PDB entry 7MDP | X-ray diffraction, 1.96 A resolution | chains H and I of the 3 polymer chains in the assembly

# Chain H
Protein: IgG heavy chain
Organism: Homo sapiens
Chain sequence (226 residues; row label = number of the first residue in the row; a row labelled like 82A-82C holds insertion residues (82A, then the next letters in order)):
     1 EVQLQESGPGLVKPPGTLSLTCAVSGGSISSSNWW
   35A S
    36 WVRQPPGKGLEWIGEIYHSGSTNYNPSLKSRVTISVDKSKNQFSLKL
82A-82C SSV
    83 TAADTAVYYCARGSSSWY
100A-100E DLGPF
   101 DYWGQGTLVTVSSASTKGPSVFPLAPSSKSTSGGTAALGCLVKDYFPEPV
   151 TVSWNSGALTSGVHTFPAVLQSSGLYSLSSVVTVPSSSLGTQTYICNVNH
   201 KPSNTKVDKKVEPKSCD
Not modelled in the structure: 216-217
Disulfides: Cys22-Cys92, Cys140-Cys196
Ligand contacts:
  - cacodylic acid (CAD), molecule 1: Trp34, Glu50, Asn58, Ser96
  - cacodylic acid (CAD), molecule 2: Gly42, Lys43, Gly44
  - cacodylic acid (CAD), molecule 3: Lys64, Ser65, Arg66, Val67, Thr68, Ser82A
  - cacodylic acid (CAD), molecule 4: Leu100B, Asp101, Tyr102
  - 2,5,8,11,14,17-hexaoxanonadecan-19-ol (P15), molecule 1: Gln3, Leu4, Gln5, Ala23, Ser25
  - 2,5,8,11,14,17-hexaoxanonadecan-19-ol (P15), molecule 2: Gln39, Val89, Tyr91, Gln105, Gly106, Leu108
  - 2,5,8,11,14,17-hexaoxanonadecan-19-ol (P15), molecule 3: Asn199, Lys201, Lys206

# Chain I
Protein: IgG light chain
Organism: Homo sapiens
Chain sequence (215 residues; each row starts with the number of its first residue; note: 1 number in that range is skipped by the numbering (no residue carries it; nothing is unmodelled there); a row labelled like 27A-27B holds insertion residues (27A, then the next letters in order)):
     2 SVLTQPPS
    11 ASGTPGQRVTISCSGSS
27A-27B SN
    28 IGSNYVYWYQQLPGTAPKLLIYRNNQRPSGVPDRFSGSKSGTSASLAISG
    78 LRSEDEADYYCAAWDERL
95A-95B SG
    96 WVFGGGTKLTVLGQPKAAPSVTLFPPSSEELQANKATLVCLISDFYPGAV
   146 TVAWKADSSPVKAGVETTTPSKQSNNKYAASSYLSLTPEQWKSHRSYSCQ
   196 VTHEGSTVEKTVAPTECS
Not modelled in the structure: 210-213
Disulfides: Cys23-Cys88, Cys135-Cys194
Ligand contacts:
  - cacodylic acid (CAD): Pro8, Asp85, Tyr87, Gly100, Gly101, Thr102, Lys103
  - 2,5,8,11,14,17-hexaoxanonadecan-19-ol (P15), molecule 1: Gln37, Lys45, Leu46, Leu47, Ser56, Gly57, Val58, Pro59, Phe62
  - 2,5,8,11,14,17-hexaoxanonadecan-19-ol (P15), molecule 2: Gln38, Leu39, Pro40, Gly41, Thr42, Asp85

# Interface between chain H and chain I
Residue-residue contacts (62):
  Gln39(H) - Gln38(I)  hydrogen bond
  Gln39(H) - Tyr87(I)  hydrogen bond
  Lys43(H) - Tyr87(I)
  Gly44(H) - Tyr87(I)
  Leu45(H) - Pro44(I)  hydrophobic
  Leu45(H) - Tyr87(I)
  Leu45(H) - Phe98(I)
  Trp47(H) - Gly95B(I)
  Trp47(H) - Trp96(I)
  Trp47(H) - Phe98(I)
  Glu50(H) - Trp96(I)
  Pro61(H) - Leu95(I)
  Tyr91(H) - Gln38(I)  hydrogen bond
  Tyr91(H) - Thr42(I)
  Tyr91(H) - Ala43(I)  hydrophobic
  Tyr100(H) - Tyr49(I)  hydrogen bond
  Asp100A(H) - Tyr34(I)  hydrogen bond
  Asp100A(H) - Tyr49(I)
  Asp100A(H) - Arg50(I)  salt bridge
  Leu100B(H) - Tyr34(I)
  Leu100B(H) - Leu46(I)
  Leu100B(H) - Tyr49(I)
  Gly100C(H) - Tyr34(I)
  Pro100D(H) - Tyr36(I)
  Pro100D(H) - Trp96(I)
  Phe100E(H) - Tyr36(I)  hydrogen bond (backbone-side chain)
  Phe100E(H) - Phe98(I)  hydrophobic
  Trp103(H) - Ala43(I)  hydrophobic
  Trp103(H) - Pro44(I)  hydrogen bond (side chain-backbone)
  Gly104(H) - Ala43(I)
  Phe122(H) - Ser122(I)
  Phe122(H) - Glu124(I)
  Phe122(H) - Glu125(I)
  Pro123(H) - Ser122(I)
  Pro123(H) - Glu124(I)
  Leu124(H) - Phe119(I)  hydrophobic
  Ala125(H) - Phe119(I)
  Lys129(H) - Val207(I)
  Lys129(H) - Ala208(I)
  Ala137(H) - Phe119(I)
  Leu141(H) - Tyr178(I)  hydrophobic
  Lys143(H) - Glu125(I)  salt bridge
  Lys143(H) - Lys130(I)
  Lys143(H) - Thr132(I)
  His164(H) - Ser138(I)
  His164(H) - Gln168(I)
  His164(H) - Ala174(I)
  Phe166(H) - Leu136(I)  hydrophobic
  Phe166(H) - Ile137(I)
  Phe166(H) - Ala175(I)
  Pro167(H) - Ser166(I)
  Ala168(H) - Thr163(I)
  Val169(H) - Glu161(I)
  Val169(H) - Thr163(I)
  Val169(H) - Tyr178(I)  hydrophobic
  Leu170(H) - Glu161(I)
  Gln171(H) - Glu161(I)
  Ser172(H) - Glu161(I)  hydrogen bond (backbone-side chain)
  Leu178(H) - Tyr178(I)
  Ser179(H) - Val134(I)
  Ser179(H) - Leu136(I)
  Ser179(H) - Tyr178(I)  hydrogen bond
Also at the interface, not in a pair above, chain H (46 interface residues in all): Val37, Glu46, Asn58, Tyr59, Ser96, Ser130, Leu138, Gly139, Ser177, Val181, Lys209, Lys214
Also at the interface, not in a pair above, chain I (41 interface residues in all): Trp91, Ser95A, Gly100, Thr117, Pro120, Thr162, Ser176, Thr206

# Summary
46 residues of chain H and 41 residues of chain I are in contact; the contacts include 9 hydrogen bonds and 2
salt bridges. Polar pairs include Asp100A(H)-Arg50(I), Lys143(H)-Glu125(I) and Gln39(H)-Gln38(I).
Here chain H is IgG heavy chain and chain I is IgG light chain, both from Homo sapiens. Entry 7MDP (KRas G12C
in complex with G-2897) was determined by X-ray diffraction, deposited together with 7RP2, 7RP3 and 7RP4.
